Entry 5TSJ (electron microscopy, 8.70 A resolution (very low resolution: no residue pairs are listed; an interface is given only as per-side residue counts)); this record covers chains C and E of the 28 polymer chains in the assembly.

# Chain C
Name: V-type ATP synthase alpha chain
Source organism: Thermus thermophilus (strain HB8 / ATCC 27634 / DSM 579)
Notes: EC 3.6.3.14
UniProt: Q56403 (VATA_THET8); residues 1-577 here = UniProt positions 1-577
Sequence (577 residues; each row starts with the number of its first residue):
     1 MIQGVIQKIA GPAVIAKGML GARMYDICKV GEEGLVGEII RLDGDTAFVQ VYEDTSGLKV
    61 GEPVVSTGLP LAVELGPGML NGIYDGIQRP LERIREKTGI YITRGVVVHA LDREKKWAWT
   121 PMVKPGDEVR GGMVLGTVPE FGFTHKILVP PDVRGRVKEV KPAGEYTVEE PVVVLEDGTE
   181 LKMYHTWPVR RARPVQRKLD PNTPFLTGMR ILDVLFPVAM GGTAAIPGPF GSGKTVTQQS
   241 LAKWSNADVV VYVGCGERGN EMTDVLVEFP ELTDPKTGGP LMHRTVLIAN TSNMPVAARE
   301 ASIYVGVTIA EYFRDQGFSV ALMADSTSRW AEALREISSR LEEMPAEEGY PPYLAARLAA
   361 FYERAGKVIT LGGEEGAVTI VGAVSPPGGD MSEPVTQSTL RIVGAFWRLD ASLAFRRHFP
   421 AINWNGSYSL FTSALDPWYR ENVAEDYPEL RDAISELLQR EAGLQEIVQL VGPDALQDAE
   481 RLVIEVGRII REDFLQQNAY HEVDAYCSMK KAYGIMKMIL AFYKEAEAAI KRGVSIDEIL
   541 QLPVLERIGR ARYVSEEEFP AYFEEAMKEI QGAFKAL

# Chain E
Name: V-type ATP synthase beta chain
Source organism: Thermus thermophilus (strain HB8 / ATCC 27634 / DSM 579)
UniProt: Q72J73 (VATB_THET2); residues 7-463 here = UniProt positions 7-463
Sequence (457 residues; row label = number of the first residue in the row):
     7 EYTGITYISG PLLFVENAKD LAYGAIVDIK DGTGRVRGGQ VIEVSEEYAV IQVFEETTGL
    67 DLATTSVSLV EDVARLGVSK EMLGRRFNGI GKPIDGLPPI TPEKRLPITG LPLNPVARRK
   127 PEQFIQTGIS TIDVMNTLVR GQKLPIFSGS GLPANEIAAQ IARQATVRPD LSGEGEKEEP
   187 FAVVFAAMGI TQRELSYFIQ EFERTGALSR SVLFLNKADD PTIERILTPR MALTVAEYLA
   247 FEHDYHVLVI LTDMTNYCEA LREIGAAREE IPGRRGYPGY MYTDLATIYE RAGVVEGKKG
   307 SVTQIPILSM PDDDRTHPIP DLTGYITEGQ IQLSRELHRK GIYPPIDPLP SLSRLMNNGV
   367 GKGKTREDHK QVSDQLYSAY ANGVDIRKLV AIIGEDALTE NDRRYLQFAD AFERFFINQG
   427 QQNRSIEESL QIAWALLSML PQGELKRISK DHIGKYY

# Interface between chain C and chain E
At this resolution (9 A) residue pairs are not listed: 14 residues of chain C and 15 of chain E lie at the interface.

# Summary
14 residues of chain C and 15 residues of chain E are in contact.
Here chain C is V-type ATP synthase alpha chain and chain E is V-type ATP synthase beta chain, both from
Thermus thermophilus (strain HB8 / ATCC 27634 / DSM 579). Entry 5TSJ (Thermus thermophilus V/A-ATPase bound to
VH dAbs) was determined by electron microscopy.
